5D29 - chain A; structure by X-ray diffraction, 1.80 A resolution.

Chain A:
Molecule: Glutamate carboxypeptidase 2
Organism: Homo sapiens
Notes: EC 3.4.17.21
UniProt: Q04609 (FOLH1_HUMAN); residues 56-750 here = UniProt positions 56-750
Amino-acid sequence (695 residues; each row starts with the number of its first residue):
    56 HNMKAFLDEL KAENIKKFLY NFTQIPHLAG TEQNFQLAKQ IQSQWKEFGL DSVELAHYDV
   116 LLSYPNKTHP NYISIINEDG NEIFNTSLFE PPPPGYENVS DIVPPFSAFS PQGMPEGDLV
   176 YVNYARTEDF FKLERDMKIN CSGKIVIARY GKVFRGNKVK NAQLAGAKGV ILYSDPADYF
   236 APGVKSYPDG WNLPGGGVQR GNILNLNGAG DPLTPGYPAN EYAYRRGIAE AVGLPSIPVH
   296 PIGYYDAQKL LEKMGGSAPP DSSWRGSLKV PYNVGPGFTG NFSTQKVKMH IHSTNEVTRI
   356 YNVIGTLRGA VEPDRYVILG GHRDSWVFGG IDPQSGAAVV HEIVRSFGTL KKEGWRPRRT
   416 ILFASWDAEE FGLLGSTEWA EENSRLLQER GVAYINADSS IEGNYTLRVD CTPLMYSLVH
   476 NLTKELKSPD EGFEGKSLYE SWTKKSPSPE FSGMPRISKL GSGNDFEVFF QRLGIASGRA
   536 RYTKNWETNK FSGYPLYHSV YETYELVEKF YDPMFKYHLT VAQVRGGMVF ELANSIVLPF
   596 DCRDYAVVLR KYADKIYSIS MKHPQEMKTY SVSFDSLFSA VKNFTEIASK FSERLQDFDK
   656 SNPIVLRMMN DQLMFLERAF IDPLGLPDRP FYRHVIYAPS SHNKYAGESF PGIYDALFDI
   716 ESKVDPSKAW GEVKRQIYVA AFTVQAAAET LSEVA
Not modelled in the structure: 542-547, 654-656
Swiss-Prot annotation at these positions:
  - active site: Glu424 (Nucleophile), Ser628 (Charge relay system), Asp666 (Charge relay system), His689 (Charge relay system)
  - binding site (substrate): Arg210, Asn257, Glu424, Ser517, Gly518, Asn519, Arg534 to Arg536, Tyr552, His553, Lys699, Tyr700
  - binding site (Ca(2+)): Thr269, Tyr272, Glu433, Glu436
  - binding site (Zn(2+)): His377, Asp387, Glu425, Asp453, His553
  - glycosylation (N-linked (GlcNAc...) asparagine): Asn76, Asn121, Asn140, Asn153, Asn195, Asn336, Asn459, Asn476, Asn638
  - natural variant: His475 (H475Y: Correlates with lower folate and higher homocysteine levels)
  - mutagenesis: Asn76 (N76A: Loss of glycosylation. Reduces enzyme activity), Asn121 (N121A: Loss of glycosylation. Severely reduced enzyme activity), Asn140 (N140A: Loss of glycosylation. Severely reduced enzyme activity), Asn153 (N153A: Loss of glycosylation. Severely reduced enzyme activity), Asn195 (N195A: Loss of glycosylation. Severely reduced enzyme activity), Asn336 (N336A: Loss of glycosylation. Reduces enzyme activity), His377 (H377A/G/Q: Complete loss of activity), Asp379 (D379E/N: Complete loss of activity), Asp387 (D387E/L: Complete loss of activity; D387N: No effect on enzyme activity), Pro388 (P388A: No effect on enzyme activity), Glu424 (E424A: Complete loss of activity; E424D: Reduces enzyme activity; E424Q: Reduces enzyme activity), Glu425 (E425Q/D: Complete loss of activity), 6 further mutagenesis entries in UniProt
Glycans and other covalent adducts: N-acetylglucosamine (NAG) linked to Asn76, Asn121, Asn140, Asn195, Asn459, Asn476; glycan linked to Asn638
Ion coordination: Ca2+: Thr269, Tyr272, Glu433, Glu436; Zn2+ site 1: His377, Asp387, Asp453 (together with 5Q1); Zn2+ site 2: Asp387, Glu425, His553 (together with 5Q1)
Ligand contacts: 5Q1 (4-[(2S)-2-carboxy-5-(oxidanylamino)-5-oxidanylidene-pentyl]benzoic acid): Tyr234, Gln254, His377, Asp387, Glu424, Glu425, Asp453, Gly518, Asn519, Arg534, Arg536, Gly548, Tyr549, Tyr552, His553, Tyr700
What the authors report for this chain:
  - binding site for 5Q1: Tyr234, Gln254, His377, Asp387, Glu424, Asp453, Asn519, Arg534, Tyr549, Tyr552, His553, Tyr700

Summary:
Chain A binds compound 5Q1. Covalently linked N-acetylglucosamine: at Asn76, Asn121, Asn140, Asn195, Asn459
and Asn476 and 1 more. Curated annotation (UniProt) lists 4 active-site residues, 13 substrate-binding
residues, 4 Ca2+-binding residues and 5 Zn2+-binding residues. The paper reports a binding site for 5Q1 at
Tyr234, Gln254 and His377 among others.
Chain A is Glutamate carboxypeptidase 2 (Homo sapiens); the structure, X-ray structure of human glutamate
carboxypeptidase II (GCPII) in complex with a hydroxamate inhibitor JHU241, was determined by X-ray
diffraction, deposited together with 5ELY.
